9PBF - chains G and H of the 12 polymer chains in the assembly; structure by electron microscopy, 4.01 A resolution (low resolution: residue-level contacts below are approximate; hydrogen-bond / salt-bridge calls are withheld).

# Chain G
Name: Syntaxin-1A
Source organism: Rattus norvegicus
UniProt: P32851 (STX1A_RAT); residue numbers follow UniProt; this construct covers 1-267
Amino-acid sequence (267 residues; each row starts with the number of its first residue):
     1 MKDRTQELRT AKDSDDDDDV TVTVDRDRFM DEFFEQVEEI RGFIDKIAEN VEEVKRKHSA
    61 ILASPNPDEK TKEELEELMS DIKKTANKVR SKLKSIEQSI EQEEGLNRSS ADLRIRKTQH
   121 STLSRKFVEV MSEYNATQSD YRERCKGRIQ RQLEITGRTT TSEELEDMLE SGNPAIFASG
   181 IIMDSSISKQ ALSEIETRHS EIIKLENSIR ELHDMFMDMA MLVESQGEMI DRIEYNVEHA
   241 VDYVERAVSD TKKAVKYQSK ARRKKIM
Not modelled in the structure: 1-172, 260-267
UniProt features mapped onto this chain:
  - site: Lys253, Ala254 (Microbial infection: Cleavage)
  - modified residue (Phosphoserine): Ser14, Ser64, Ser95, Ser188
  - cross-link (Glycyl lysine isopeptide (Lys-Gly)): Lys252 (interchain with G-Cter in SUMO), Lys253 (interchain with G-Cter in SUMO), Lys256 (interchain with G-Cter in SUMO)

# Chain H
Name: Synaptosomal-associated protein 25
Source organism: Rattus norvegicus
UniProt: P60881 (SNP25_RAT); residues 1-206 here = UniProt positions 1-206
Amino-acid sequence (222 residues; row label = number of the first residue in the row; numbers below 1 keep their minus sign (Met-15 is residue -15)):
   -15 MGSSHHHHHH SQDPNSMAED ADMRNELEEM QRRADQLADE SLESTRRMLQ LVEESKDAGI
    45 RTLVMLDEQG EQLERIEEGM DQINKDMKEA EKNLTDLGKF AGLAVAPANK LKSSDAYKKA
   105 WGNNQDGVVA SQPARVVDER EQMAISGGFI RRVTNDAREN EMDENLEQVS GIIGNLRHMA
   165 LDMGNEIDTQ NRQIDRIMEK ADSNKTRIDE ANQRATKMLG SG
Not modelled in the structure: -15 to 4, 83-129, 205-206
Sequence notes: expression tag (-15 to 0); conflict Ala85 (Cys in P60881), Ala88 (Cys in P60881), Ala90 (Cys in P60881), Ala92 (Cys in P60881)
UniProt features mapped onto this chain:
  - region: Gly111 to Val120 (Interaction with ZDHHC13 and ZDHHC17)
  - site ((Microbial infection) Cleavage): Arg180, Ile181, Gln197, Arg198
  - modified residue: Thr138 (Phosphothreonine), Ser154 (Phosphoserine), Ser187 (Phosphoserine)
  - mutagenesis: Val113 (V113A: Inhibits interaction with ZDHHC13 and ZDHHC17), Gln116 (Q116A: Inhibits interaction with ZDHHC13 and ZDHHC17), Pro117 (P117A: Inhibits interaction with ZDHHC13 and ZDHHC17)

# How chain G and chain H interact
Contacting residue pairs - 43 pairs, chain G then chain H:
  Ile182(G) - Arg8(H)
  Ile187(G) - Met14(H)
  Ile187(G) - Gln15(H)
  Lys189(G) - Met14(H)
  Ala191(G) - Val137(H)
  Leu192(G) - Met14(H)
  Leu192(G) - Ala18(H)
  Glu194(G) - Arg135(H)
  Glu194(G) - Val137(H)
  Ile195(G) - Val137(H)
  Glu196(G) - Arg17(H)
  Arg198(G) - Phe133(H)
  Arg198(G) - Ile134(H)
  Arg198(G) - Arg135(H)
  His199(G) - Leu21(H)
  His199(G) - Glu24(H)
  His199(G) - Ser25(H)
  Ile202(G) - Met32(H)
  Leu205(G) - Met32(H)
  Glu206(G) - Ser28(H)
  Glu206(G) - Arg31(H)
  Glu206(G) - Met32(H)
  Arg210(G) - Arg31(H)
  His213(G) - Leu35(H)
  His213(G) - Val36(H)
  His213(G) - Ser39(H)
  Met219(G) - Thr46(H)
  Val223(G) - Leu50(H)
  Val223(G) - Gln53(H)
  Glu224(G) - Met49(H)
  Gly227(G) - Gln53(H)
  Ile230(G) - Gln53(H)
  Ile230(G) - Gln56(H)
  Glu234(G) - Gln56(H)
  Val237(G) - Ile60(H)
  Val241(G) - Ile67(H)
  Val248(G) - Ala74(H)
  Lys252(G) - Glu73(H)
  Lys252(G) - Ala74(H)
  Lys252(G) - Asn77(H)
  Val255(G) - Asn77(H)
  Val255(G) - Leu81(H)
  Gln258(G) - Leu81(H)
Interface residues without a listed pair, chain G (33 interface residues in all): Asp184, Ile209, Ala220, Gln226, Ala240, Val244
Interface residues without a listed pair, chain H (35 interface residues in all): Leu11, Leu57, Arg59, Gln66, Asp70, Met167

# Summary
Chain G and chain H form an interface of 33 and 35 residues respectively. From UniProt: 3 mutagenesis sites on
chain H.
Here chain G is Syntaxin-1A and chain H is Synaptosomal-associated protein 25, both from Rattus norvegicus.
Entry 9PBF (21bin20S complex (NSF-alphaSNAP-2:1 syntaxin-1a:SNAP-25), non-hydrolyzing, class 10) was
determined by electron microscopy, deposited together with 9OJR, 9OJU, 9OJZ, 9OK3, 9OK5, 9OKC and 17 further
entries.
